PDB entry 7UZJ | electron microscopy, 3.30 A resolution | chains C and D of the 20 polymer chains in the assembly

Chain C:
Molecule: ATPase H+-transporting V1 subunit A
Source organism: Rattus norvegicus
Reference sequence: D4A133 (D4A133_RAT); residues 1-617 here = UniProt positions 1-617
Amino-acid sequence (617 residues; row label = number of the first residue in the row):
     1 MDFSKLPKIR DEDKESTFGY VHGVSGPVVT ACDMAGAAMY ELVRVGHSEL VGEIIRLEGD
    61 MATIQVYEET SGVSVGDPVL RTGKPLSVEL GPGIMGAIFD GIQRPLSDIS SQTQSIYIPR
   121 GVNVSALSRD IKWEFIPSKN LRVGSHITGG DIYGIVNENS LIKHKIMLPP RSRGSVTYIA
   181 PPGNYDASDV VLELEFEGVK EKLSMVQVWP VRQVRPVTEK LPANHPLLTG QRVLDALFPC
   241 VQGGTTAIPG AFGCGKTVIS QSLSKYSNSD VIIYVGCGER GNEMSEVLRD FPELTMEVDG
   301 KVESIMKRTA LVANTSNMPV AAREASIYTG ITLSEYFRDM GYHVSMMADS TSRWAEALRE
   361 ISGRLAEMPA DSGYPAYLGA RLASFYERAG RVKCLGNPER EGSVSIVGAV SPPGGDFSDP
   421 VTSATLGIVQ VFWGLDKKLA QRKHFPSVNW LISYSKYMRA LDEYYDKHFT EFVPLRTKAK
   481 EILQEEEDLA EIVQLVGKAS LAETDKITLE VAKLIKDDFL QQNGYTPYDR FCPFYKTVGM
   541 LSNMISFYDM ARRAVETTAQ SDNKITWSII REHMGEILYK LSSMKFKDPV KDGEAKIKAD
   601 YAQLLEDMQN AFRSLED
Unresolved in the structure: 1-15, 616-617
Ion coordination: Mg2+: T257 (together with ADP)
Ligand contacts: ADP (adenosine-5'-diphosphate): A251, F252, G253, C254, G255, K256, T257, V258, R280, E283, F445, Q522, N523, G524, Y525

Chain D:
Molecule: V-type proton ATPase subunit B, brain isoform
Source organism: Rattus norvegicus
Reference sequence: P62815 (VATB2_RAT); residue numbers follow UniProt; this construct covers 1-511
Amino-acid sequence (511 residues; each row starts with the number of its first residue):
     1 MALRAMRGIV NGAAPELPVP TGGPMAGARE QALAVSRNYL SQPRLTYKTV SGVNGPLVIL
    61 DHVKFPRYAE IVHLTLPDGT KRSGQVLEVS GSKAVVQVFE GTSGIDAKKT SCEFTGDILR
   121 TPVSEDMLGR VFNGSGKPID RGPVVLAEDF LDIMGQPINP QCRIYPEEMI QTGISAIDGM
   181 NSIARGQKIP IFSAAGLPHN EIAAQICRQA GLVKKSKDVV DYSEENFAIV FAAMGVNMET
   241 ARFFKSDFEE NGSMDNVCLF LNLANDPTIE RIITPRLALT TAEFLAYQCE KHVLVILTDM
   301 SSYAEALREV SAAREEVPGR RGFPGYMYTD LATIYERAGR VEGRNGSITQ IPILTMPNDD
   361 ITHPIPDLTG YITEGQIYVD RQLHNRQIYP PINVLPSLSR LMKSAIGEGM TRKDHADVSN
   421 QLYACYAIGK DVQAMKAVVG EEALTSDDLL YLEFLQKFEK NFITQGPYEN RTVYETLDIG
   481 WQLLRIFPKE MLKRIPQSTL SEFYPRDSAK H
Unresolved in the structure: 1-37, 216-224, 507-511
UniProt features mapped onto this chain:
  - binding site (ATP): R400

Interface between chain C and chain D:
Contacting residue pairs (38):
  G36(C) with D106(D); K108(D)
  A37(C) with D106(D)
  A38(C) with G104(D); I105(D); D106(D)
  M39(C) with V53(D), hydrophobic; T102(D); G104(D); I105(D), hydrogen bond (backbone-backbone)
  Y40(C) with S103(D)
  R56(C) with V53(D); N54(D), hydrogen bond
  L57(C) with G52(D); V53(D), hydrogen bond (backbone-backbone); I105(D); D106(D); A107(D)
  E58(C) with S51(D)
  G59(C) with S51(D), hydrogen bond (backbone-backbone); A107(D)
  K220(C) with R242(D)
  M368(C) with P318(D), hydrophobic
  A370(C) with R308(D)
  D371(C) with R308(D), salt bridge
  A376(C) with E309(D)
  A380(C) with T268(D)
  S384(C) with A264(D)
  E387(C) with N237(D); M238(D), hydrogen bond (side chain-backbone); A264(D)
  S418(C) with N358(D)
  S423(C) with N358(D), hydrogen bond
  L426(C) with A195(D)
  Q430(C) with N237(D)
  K456(C) with G196(D), hydrogen bond (side chain-backbone)
  I492(C) with A437(D)
  L495(C) with A437(D)
Interface residues without a listed pair, chain C (33 interface residues in all): L221, P222, A366, Y377, A383, G427, Y454, Q484, D488
Interface residues without a listed pair, chain D (34 interface residues in all): V236, E239, N265, A312, E315, E316, R321, P357, H384, N385, R386

Summary:
33 residues of chain C face 34 of chain D across their interface; the contacts include 7 hydrogen bonds and 1
salt bridge. Among the polar pairs are D371(C)-R308(D), R56(C)-N54(D) and E387(C)-M238(D). Bound to chain C:
ADP. UniProt lists ATP-binding residue R400(D) on chain D.
Chain C is ATPase H+-transporting V1 subunit A and chain D is V-type proton ATPase subunit B, brain isoform,
both from Rattus norvegicus; the structure, Rat Kidney V1 complex with SidK and NCOA7B, State 1, was
determined by electron microscopy.
